Entry 2VVJ (X-ray diffraction, 2.00 A resolution); this record covers chains B and D of the 8 polymer chains in the assembly.

== Chain B (and D) ==
Name: Green to red photoconvertible GFP-like protein EosFP
Source organism: Lobophyllia hemprichii
Notes: chain D of this document is another copy of the same molecule, construct and numbering; everything in this record applies to it too
UniProtKB: Q5S6Z9 (Q5S6Z9_LOBHE); aligned to UniProt positions 62-224 over residues 64-226 (the alignment contains insertions or deletions, so no single offset holds)
Sequence (163 residues; row label = number of the first residue in the row):
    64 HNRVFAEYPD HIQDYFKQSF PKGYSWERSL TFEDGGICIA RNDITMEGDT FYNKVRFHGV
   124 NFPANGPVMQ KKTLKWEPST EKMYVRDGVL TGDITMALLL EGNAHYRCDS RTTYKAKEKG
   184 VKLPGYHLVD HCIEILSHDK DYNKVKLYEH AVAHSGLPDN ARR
Unresolved in the structure: 224-226 (chain D: 223-226)
Modified positions: His64 (chromophore; RC7)
Differences from the reference sequence: chromophore (64, 64, 64); engineered mutation Ser173 (Phe in Q5S6Z9), Leu191 (Phe in Q5S6Z9)
Ligand contacts: sulfite ion (SO3): Cys195, Ile196, Glu197, Tyr211

== Interface between chain B and chain D ==
Residue-residue contacts (38):
  Glu90(B) - Gly122(D)
  Glu90(B) - Val123(D)
  Glu90(B) - Asn124(D)  hydrogen bond (side chain-backbone)
  Arg91(B) - Val123(D)
  Ser92(B) - Ile100(D)
  Ser92(B) - Asn124(D)
  Gly98(B) - Arg174(D)
  Ile100(B) - Ser92(D)
  Ile100(B) - Thr94(D)
  Ile102(B) - Ile100(D)  hydrophobic
  Ile102(B) - Ile102(D)  hydrophobic
  Ile102(B) - His121(D)
  Ile102(B) - Val123(D)  hydrophobic
  Arg104(B) - His121(D)  hydrogen bond
  Arg104(B) - Gly122(D)  hydrogen bond (side chain-backbone)
  Arg104(B) - Val123(D)
  His121(B) - Ile102(D)
  His121(B) - Arg104(D)  hydrogen bond
  His121(B) - His121(D)  hydrogen bond
  Gly122(B) - Glu90(D)
  Gly122(B) - Arg104(D)  hydrogen bond (backbone-side chain)
  Val123(B) - Glu90(D)
  Val123(B) - Arg91(D)
  Val123(B) - Ile102(D)  hydrophobic
  Val123(B) - Arg104(D)
  Asn124(B) - Glu90(D)  hydrogen bond (backbone-side chain)
  Asn124(B) - Ser92(D)
  Asn124(B) - Arg174(D)  hydrogen bond (side chain-backbone)
  Asn124(B) - Thr176(D)  hydrogen bond
  Pro126(B) - Asp150(D)
  Ala127(B) - Asp150(D)  hydrogen bond (backbone-side chain)
  Asn128(B) - Asp150(D)  hydrogen bond (backbone-side chain)
  Asp150(B) - Pro126(D)
  Asp150(B) - Ala127(D)  hydrogen bond (side chain-backbone)
  Asp150(B) - Asn128(D)  hydrogen bond
  Arg174(B) - Gly98(D)
  Arg174(B) - Asn124(D)  hydrogen bond (backbone-side chain)
  Thr176(B) - Asn124(D)  hydrogen bond
Also at the interface, not in a pair above, chain B (21 interface residues in all): Thr94, Asp97, Ala103, Gly129
Also at the interface, not in a pair above, chain D (21 interface residues in all): Asp97, Ala103, Gly129

== In short ==
The chain B/chain D interface involves 21 residues from each chain; the contacts include 15 hydrogen bonds.
Polar pairs include Glu90(B)-Asn124(D), Arg104(B)-His121(D) and Arg104(B)-Gly122(D). Chain B binds sulfite
ion.
Chain B and chain D are both Green to red photoconvertible GFP-like protein EosFP (Lobophyllia hemprichii);
the structure, IrisFP fluorescent protein in its red form, cis conformation, was determined by X-ray
diffraction (same publication as 2VVH and 2VVI).
